7SAT - chains A and B of the 7 polymer chains in the assembly; structure by electron microscopy, 3.90 A resolution.

[Chain A (and B)]
Molecule: Por secretion system protein porM/gldM
From: Porphyromonas gingivalis (strain ATCC 33277 / DSM 20709 / CIP 103683 / JCM 12257 / NCTC 11834 / 2561)
Notes: fragment: Residues 228-516 truncated, C-terminal TEV cleavage site and TwinStrep Tag; chain B of this document is another copy of the same molecule, construct and numbering; everything in this record applies to it too
UniProtKB: B2RLE8 (B2RLE8_PORG3); numbering as in UniProt (aligned over 1-227)
Sequence (266 residues; each row starts with the number of its first residue):
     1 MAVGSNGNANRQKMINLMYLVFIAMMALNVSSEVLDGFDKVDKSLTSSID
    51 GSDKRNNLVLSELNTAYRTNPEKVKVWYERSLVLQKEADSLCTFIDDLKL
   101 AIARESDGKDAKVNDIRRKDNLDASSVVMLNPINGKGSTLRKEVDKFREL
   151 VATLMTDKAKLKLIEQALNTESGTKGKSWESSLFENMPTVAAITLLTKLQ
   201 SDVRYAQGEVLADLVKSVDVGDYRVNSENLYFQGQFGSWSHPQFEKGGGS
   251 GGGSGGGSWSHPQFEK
Unresolved in the structure: 1-4, 224-266 (chain B: 1-3, 222-266)
Construct notes: expression tag (228-266)

[Interface between chain A and chain B]
Pairs across the interface - 49 pairs, chain A then chain B:
  Asn6(A) with Asn16(B), hydrogen bond
  Arg11(A) with Tyr19(B)
  Gln12(A) with Asn6(B); Gln12(B)
  Lys13(A) with Gly4(B); Asn6(B)
  Ile15(A) with Gln12(B); Ile15(B), hydrophobic; Asn16(B); Tyr19(B)
  Asn16(A) with Asn6(B); Ile15(B)
  Tyr19(A) with Arg11(B), hydrogen bond; Ile15(B), hydrophobic; Phe22(B), hydrophobic
  Phe22(A) with Ile23(B), hydrophobic
  Met26(A) with Phe22(B), hydrophobic; Met25(B), hydrophobic
  Val30(A) with Val34(B), hydrophobic; Leu35(B), hydrophobic
  Ser31(A) with Asn186(B)
  Glu33(A) with Ser181(B); Ser182(B); Glu185(B), hydrogen bond (side chain-backbone); Asn186(B), hydrogen bond (side chain-backbone)
  Val34(A) with Phe38(B), hydrophobic
  Phe38(A) with Val34(B); Phe38(B), hydrophobic
  Lys40(A) with Ala167(B); Leu168(B); Lys198(B)
  Val41(A) with Leu45(B), hydrophobic; Leu195(B), hydrophobic; Lys198(B)
  Ser44(A) with Asp202(B), hydrogen bond
  Ser47(A) with Tyr205(B), hydrogen bond
  Arg55(A) with Arg55(B)
  Leu122(A) with Asn29(B)
  Ser182(A) with Glu33(B); Lys40(B)
  Leu183(A) with Lys40(B)
  Glu185(A) with Ser32(B)
  Asn186(A) with Ser32(B)
  Met187(A) with Glu33(B); Val34(B)
  Pro188(A) with Val34(B)
  Lys198(A) with Lys40(B); Ser44(B)
  Tyr205(A) with Ser47(B)
Other interface residues (no listed pair), chain A (41 interface residues in all): Ala9, Met18, Ile23, Met25, Leu28, Gly37, Lys43, Leu45, Ser48, Thr174, Thr194, Leu195, Ser201
Other interface residues (no listed pair), chain B (40 interface residues in all): Ser5, Met26, Leu28, Val41, Ser48, Phe184, Met187, Pro188, Ser201

[In short]
41 residues of chain A face 40 of chain B across their interface, with 6 hydrogen bonds. Polar pairs include
Asn6(A)-Asn16(B), Tyr19(A)-Arg11(B) and Glu33(A)-Glu185(B).
Both chains are Por secretion system protein porM/gldM (Porphyromonas gingivalis (strain ATCC 33277 / DSM
20709 / CIP 103683 / JCM 12257 / NCTC 11834 / 2561)). Entry 7SAT (Structure of PorLM, the proton-powered motor
that drives Type IX protein secretion) was determined by electron microscopy (same publication as 7SAU, 7SAX,
7SAZ and 7SB2).
